7XCN - chains B and C of the 12 polymer chains in the assembly; structure by X-ray diffraction, 2.70 A resolution.

[Chain B (and C)]
Molecule: Trimethylamine methyltransferase
Organism: Methanosarcina barkeri MS
Notes: EC 2.1.1.250; chain C of this document is another copy of the same molecule, construct and numbering; everything in this record applies to it too
UniProt: A0A0E3QRM4 (A0A0E3QRM4_METBA); residue numbers follow UniProt; this construct covers 1-495
Sequence (503 residues; row label = number of the first residue in the row):
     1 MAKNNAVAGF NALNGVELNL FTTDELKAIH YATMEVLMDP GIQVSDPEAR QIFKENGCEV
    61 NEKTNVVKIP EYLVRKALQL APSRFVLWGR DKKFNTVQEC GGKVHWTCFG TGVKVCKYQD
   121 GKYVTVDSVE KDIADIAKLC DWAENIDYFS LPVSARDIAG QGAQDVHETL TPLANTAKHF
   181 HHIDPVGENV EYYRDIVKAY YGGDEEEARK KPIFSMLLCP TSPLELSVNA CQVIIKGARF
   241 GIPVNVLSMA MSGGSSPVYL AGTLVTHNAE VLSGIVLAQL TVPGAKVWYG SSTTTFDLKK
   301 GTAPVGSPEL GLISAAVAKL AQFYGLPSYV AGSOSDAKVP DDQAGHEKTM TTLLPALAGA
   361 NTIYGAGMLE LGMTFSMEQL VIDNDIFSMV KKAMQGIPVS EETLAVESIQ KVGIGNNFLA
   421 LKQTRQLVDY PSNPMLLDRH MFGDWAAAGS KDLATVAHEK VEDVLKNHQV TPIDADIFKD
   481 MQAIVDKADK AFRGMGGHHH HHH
Unresolved in the structure: 1, 496-503
Construct notes: expression tag (496-503)
Modified residues: PYL (pyrrolysine) at position 334
Reported in the primary citation:
  - binding site for 5-hydroxybenzimidazolylcobamide: Thr111, Gly372
  - catalytic residues: Tyr364 (proposed by the authors, not directly observed)
  - mutagenesis - Y364F: decreased catalytic activity

[How chain B and chain C interact]
Pairs across the interface (70):
  Ala2(B) with Lys93(C); Phe94(C); Asn95(C); Thr96(C), hydrogen bond (backbone-side chain); Asp147(C), hydrogen bond (backbone-side chain)
  Lys3(B) with Lys92(C), hydrogen bond (side chain-backbone); Lys93(C)
  Asn4(B) with Lys103(C); Val104(C), hydrogen bond (side chain-backbone); His105(C), hydrogen bond
  Asn5(B) with Lys391(C), hydrogen bond
  Ala6(B) with Gly102(C); Lys103(C); Val104(C), hydrogen bond (backbone-backbone); Lys391(C); Met394(C)
  Val7(B) with Gly102(C); Met394(C)
  Ala8(B) with Asn14(C); Val16(C); Gly102(C), hydrogen bond (backbone-backbone); Ala356(C); Leu357(C); Gly359(C); Met394(C)
  Gly9(B) with Asn14(C); Val16(C), hydrogen bond (backbone-backbone); Glu17(C)
  Phe10(B) with Ala12(C); Leu13(C); Asn14(C), hydrogen bond (backbone-backbone)
  Asn11(B) with Ala12(C); Glu17(C)
  Ala12(B) with Phe10(C); Asn11(C); Ala12(C), hydrogen bond (backbone-backbone); Asn14(C)
  Leu13(B) with Phe10(C)
  Asn14(B) with Gly9(C); Phe10(C), hydrogen bond (backbone-backbone); Ala12(C)
  Val16(B) with Ala8(C); Gly9(C), hydrogen bond (backbone-backbone)
  Glu17(B) with Gly9(C); Asn11(C)
  Lys92(B) with Lys3(C), hydrogen bond (backbone-side chain)
  Lys93(B) with Ala2(C); Lys3(C)
  Phe94(B) with Ala2(C)
  Asn95(B) with Ala2(C)
  Thr96(B) with Ala2(C), hydrogen bond (side chain-backbone)
  Gly102(B) with Ala6(C); Val7(C); Ala8(C), hydrogen bond (backbone-backbone)
  Lys103(B) with Asn4(C); Ala6(C); Glu401(C), salt bridge
  Val104(B) with Asn4(C), hydrogen bond (backbone-side chain); Ala6(C), hydrogen bond (backbone-backbone)
  His105(B) with Asn4(C), hydrogen bond
  Asp147(B) with Ala2(C), hydrogen bond (side chain-backbone)
  Ala356(B) with Ala8(C)
  Leu357(B) with Ala8(C)
  Gly359(B) with Ala8(C)
  Lys391(B) with Asn5(C), hydrogen bond; Ala6(C)
  Met394(B) with Ala6(C); Val7(C); Ala8(C)
  Glu401(B) with Lys103(C), salt bridge
Also at the interface, not in a pair above, chain B (34 interface residues in all): Gly15, Trp106, Ala358
Also at the interface, not in a pair above, chain C (34 interface residues in all): Gly15, Trp106, Ala358

[Summary]
The chain B/chain C interface involves 34 residues from each chain, with 21 hydrogen bonds and 2 salt bridges.
Polar contacts include Lys103(B)-Glu401(C), Ala2(B)-Thr96(C) and Ala2(B)-Asp147(C). The paper reports the
catalytic residue Tyr364(B); Y364F of chain B reduces catalytic activity.
Chain B and chain C are both Trimethylamine methyltransferase (Methanosarcina barkeri MS); the structure,
Crystal structure of the MttB-MttC complex at 2.7 A resolution, was determined by X-ray diffraction, deposited
together with 7XCL and 7XCM.
